PDB entry 2HHK | X-ray diffraction, 2.50 A resolution | chains L and H of the 3 polymer chains in the assembly

Chain L:
Name: Reaction center protein L chain
Organism: Rhodobacter sphaeroides
Reference sequence: P0C0Y8 (RCEL_RHOSH); residue numbers follow UniProt; this construct covers 1-281
Amino-acid sequence (281 residues; row label = number of the first residue in the row):
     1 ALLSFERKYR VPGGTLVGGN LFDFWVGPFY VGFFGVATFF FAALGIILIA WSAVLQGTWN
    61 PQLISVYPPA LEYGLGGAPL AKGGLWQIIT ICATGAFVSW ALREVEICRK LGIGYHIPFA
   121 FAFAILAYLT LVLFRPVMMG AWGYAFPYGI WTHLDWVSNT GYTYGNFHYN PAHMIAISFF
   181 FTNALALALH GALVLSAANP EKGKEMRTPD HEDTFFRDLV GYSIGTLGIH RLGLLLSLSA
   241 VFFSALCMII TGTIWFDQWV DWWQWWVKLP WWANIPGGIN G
Metal / ion sites: bacteriochlorophyll a Mg site 1 near H153 (its only coordinating residue here); bacteriochlorophyll a Mg site 2 near H173 (its only coordinating residue here); Fe ion: H190, H230 (shared with 3 residues of chain M)
Small-molecule neighbours:
  - bacteriochlorophyll a (BCL), molecule 1: I46, I49, F97, Y128, L131, F146, I150, W151, H153, L154, W156, V157
  - bacteriochlorophyll a (BCL), molecule 2: F97, F121, A124, I125, A127, Y128, L131, W156, V157, S158, T160, G161, Y162, N166, F167, H168, H173, A176, I177, F180, F181, V241, S244, A245, C247, M248
  - bacteriochlorophyll a (BCL), molecule 3: V157, Y162, H168, F181
  - bacteriochlorophyll a (BCL), molecule 4: H168, M174, I177, S178, F181, T182, L185
  - bacteriopheophytin a (BPH), molecule 1: T38, F41, A42, G45, I49, I89, C92, A93, A96, F97, W100, E104, I117, A120, F121, F123, A124, Y128, F146, Y148, G149, I150, H153, F180, S237, L238, V241
  - bacteriopheophytin a (BPH), molecule 2: F181, A184, L185, A188, L189, F216, L219, V220
  - dibrominated phosphatidylglycerol (PGK; (1R)-2-{[{[(2R)-2,3-dihydroxypropyl]oxy}(hydroxy)phosphoryl]oxy}-1-[(palmitoyloxy)methyl]ethyl (9S,10S)-9,10-dibromooctadecanoate): L185, V220, G221, Y222
  - phosphatidylglycerol (PGT; (1S)-2-{[{[(2R)-2,3-dihydroxypropyl]oxy}(hydroxy)phosphoryl]oxy}-1-[(palmitoyloxy)methyl]ethyl stearate): I49, P61, Q62, I64, Y148, G149, I150
  - ubiquinone-10 (U10), molecule 1: F29, Y30, V31, G35, T38, F39, W100, R103
  - ubiquinone-10 (U10), molecule 2: P171, M174, I175, S178, F179, T182, L185, A186, L189, H190, L193, V194, E212, D213, F216, V220, Y222, S223, I224, G225, T226, I229, L232, L236, W262, W263

Chain H:
Name: Reaction center protein H chain
Organism: Rhodobacter sphaeroides
Reference sequence: P0C0Y7 (RCEH_RHOSH); residues 1-260 here = UniProt positions 1-260
Amino-acid sequence (260 residues; numbered 1 to 260; the number before each row is that of its first residue):
     1 MVGVTAFGNF DLASLAIYSF WIFLAGLIYY LQTENMREGY PLENEDGTPA ANQGPFPLPK
    61 PKTFILPHGR GTLTVPGPES EDRPIALART AVSEGFPHAP TGDPMKDGVG PASWVARRDL
   121 PELDGHGHNK IKPMKAAAGF HVSAGKNPIG LPVRGCDLEI AGKVVDIWVD IPEQMARFLE
   181 VELKDGSTRL LPMQMVKVQS NRVHVNALSS DLFAGIPTIK SPTEVTLLEE DKICGYVAGG
   241 LMYAAPKRKS VVAAMLAEYA
Disordered / not traced: 1-10, 252-260
Metal / ion sites: K+: M134, A137, F140
Small-molecule neighbours: phosphatidylglycerol (PGT; (1S)-2-{[{[(2R)-2,3-dihydroxypropyl]oxy}(hydroxy)phosphoryl]oxy}-1-[(palmitoyloxy)methyl]ethyl stearate): I17, W21, L24, L27, I28, L31

Interface between chain L and chain H:
Residue-residue contacts (71; chain L residue first):
  A1(L) with L42(H), hydrophobic; E43(H); A50(H), hydrophobic
  L2(L) with L42(H); E43(H), hydrogen bond (backbone-backbone); E45(H)
  L3(L) with G39(H); Y40(H), hydrophobic; L42(H), hydrophobic
  S4(L) with G39(H), hydrogen bond (backbone-backbone); E43(H); E79(H), hydrogen bond; E81(H)
  F5(L) with G39(H); E81(H)
  R7(L) with E45(H); L87(H); A88(H); R89(H); H98(H), hydrogen bond
  K8(L) with E81(H), salt bridge; R83(H); I85(H); L87(H); V109(H); G110(H), hydrogen bond (backbone-backbone); S113(H); W114(H)
  Y9(L) with G110(H); S113(H)
  R10(L) with P97(H); H98(H), hydrogen bond (backbone-backbone)
  V11(L) with L87(H), hydrophobic; P97(H); H98(H); G110(H); P111(H); Y243(H)
  P12(L) with P97(H); H98(H); M242(H)
  G13(L) with M242(H)
  G14(L) with M242(H)
  D23(L) with P97(H)
  F24(L) with G95(H); F96(H), hydrophobic
  W25(L) with G95(H), hydrogen bond (backbone-backbone); P97(H)
  R109(L) with M242(H)
  K110(L) with P111(H); M242(H)
  L111(L) with P111(H)
  G112(L) with P111(H); A238(H)
  A198(L) with F64(H)
  N199(L) with K62(H), hydrogen bond
  G203(L) with I65(H)
  E205(L) with I65(H); L66(H); P67(H)
  M206(L) with F64(H), hydrophobic; I65(H), hydrogen bond (backbone-backbone); L66(H), hydrophobic; P67(H)
  T208(L) with G125(H)
  P209(L) with E173(H)
  D210(L) with D124(H); G125(H), hydrogen bond (side chain-backbone); P172(H)
  D213(L) with P172(H)
  T226(L) with E173(H), hydrogen bond
Interface residues without a listed pair, chain L (32 interface residues in all): K204, L227
Interface residues without a listed pair, chain H (41 interface residues in all): H68, E94, A99, P100, V115, K130, M175

Summary:
32 residues of chain L face 41 of chain H across their interface; the contacts include 11 hydrogen bonds and 1
salt bridge. Polar pairs include K8(L)-E81(H), S4(L)-E79(H) and R7(L)-H98(H). Phosphatidylglycerol is bound
between chain L and chain H.
Here chain L is Reaction center protein L chain and chain H is Reaction center protein H chain, both from
Rhodobacter sphaeroides. Entry 2HHK (Reaction centre from Rhodobacter sphaeroides strain R-26.1 complexed with
dibrominated phosphatidylglycerol) was determined by X-ray diffraction together with 2HG3, 2HG9, 2HH1, 2HIT
and 2HJ6 from the same study.
